8VFX - chains B and I of the 12 polymer chains in the assembly; structure by electron microscopy, 2.65 A resolution.

Chain B:
Name: Histone H4
Organism: Homo sapiens
Reference sequence: P62805 (H4_HUMAN); residues 0-102 here correspond to UniProt positions 1-103 (UniProt number = residue number + 1)
Amino-acid sequence (103 residues; numbered 0 to 102; the number before each row is that of its first residue; numbering starts at 0):
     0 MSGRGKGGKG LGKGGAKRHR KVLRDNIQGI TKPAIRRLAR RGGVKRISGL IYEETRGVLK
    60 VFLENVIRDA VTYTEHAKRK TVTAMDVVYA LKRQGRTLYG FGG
Not modelled in the structure: 0-19
Swiss-Prot annotation at these positions:
  - DNA-binding region: Lys-16 to Lys-20
  - modified residue: Ser-1 (N-acetylserine), Arg-3 (Asymmetric dimethylarginine), Lys-5 (N6-(2-hydroxyisobutyryl)lysine), Lys-8 (N6-(2-hydroxyisobutyryl)lysine), Lys-12 (N6-(2-hydroxyisobutyryl)lysine), Lys-16 (N6-(2-hydroxyisobutyryl)lysine), Lys-20 (N6,N6,N6-trimethyllysine), Lys-31 (N6-(2-hydroxyisobutyryl)lysine), Lys-44 (N6-(2-hydroxyisobutyryl)lysine), Ser-47 (Phosphoserine), Tyr-51 (Phosphotyrosine), Lys-59 (N6-(2-hydroxyisobutyryl)lysine), Lys-77 (N6-(2-hydroxyisobutyryl)lysine), Lys-79 (N6-(2-hydroxyisobutyryl)lysine), Thr-80 (Phosphothreonine), Tyr-88 (Phosphotyrosine), Lys-91 (N6-(2-hydroxyisobutyryl)lysine)
  - cross-link (Glycyl lysine isopeptide (Lys-Gly)): Lys-12 (interchain with G-Cter in SUMO2), Lys-20 (interchain with G-Cter in SUMO2), Lys-31 (interchain with G-Cter in SUMO2), Lys-59 (interchain with G-Cter in SUMO2), Lys-79 (interchain with G-Cter in SUMO2), Lys-91 (interchain with G-Cter in SUMO2)

Chain I:
Molecule: 186-nt DNA strand
Sequence (186 nucleotides; each row starts with the number of its first residue):
     1 ATCCGAGATG GTACTTTGTG TCTCCTGCTC TGTCAGCAGG GCACTGTACT TGCTGATACC
    61 AGGGAATGTT TGTTCTTAAA TACCATCATT CCGGACGTGT TTGCCTTGGC CAGTTTTCCA
   121 TGTACATGCA GAAAGAAGTT TGGACTGATC AATACAGTCC TCTGCCTTTA AAGCAATAGG
   181 AAAGAT
Not modelled in the structure: 1-28

Interface between chain B and chain I:
Residue-residue contacts - 13 pairs, chain B then chain I:
  Arg-35(B) with DT123(I), salt bridge to the phosphate
  Lys-44(B) with DT123(I), phosphate contact
  Arg-45(B) with DG122(I), sugar contact; DT123(I), phosphate contact
  Ile-46(B) with DG122(I), sugar contact; DT123(I), hydrogen bond to the phosphate
  Ser-47(B) with DG122(I), sugar contact
  Gly-48(B) with DG122(I), hydrogen bond to the phosphate
  Arg-78(B) with DG143(I), phosphate contact; DA144(I), phosphate contact
  Lys-79(B) with DG142(I), phosphate contact; DG143(I), hydrogen bond to the phosphate
  Thr-80(B) with DG143(I), hydrogen bond to the phosphate
Interface residues without a listed pair, chain B (11 interface residues in all): Arg-39, Lys-77
Interface residues without a listed pair, chain I (6 interface residues in all): DA124

In short:
Chain B and chain I form an interface of 11 and 6 residues respectively, with 4 hydrogen bonds and 1 salt
bridge. Polar contacts include Ile-46(B)/DT123(I), Gly-48(B)/DG122(I) and Lys-79(B)/DG143(I). From UniProt: a
DNA-binding region on chain B.
Here chain B is Histone H4 (Homo sapiens) and chain I is a 186-nt DNA strand. Entry 8VFX (Cryo-EM structure of
186bp ALBN1 nucleosome aided by scFv) was determined by electron microscopy together with 8VFY and 8VFZ from
the same study.
